PDB entry 8QV3 | electron microscopy, 8.20 A resolution (very low resolution: no residue pairs are listed; an interface is given only as per-side residue counts) | chains d and Ad of the 12 polymer chains in the assembly

[Chain d]
Molecule: Tubulin gamma chain
Organism: Saccharomyces cerevisiae
UniProtKB: A0A8H4BZN3 (A0A8H4BZN3_YEASX); residue numbers follow UniProt; this construct covers 1-473
Chain sequence (473 residues; numbered 1 to 473; the number before each row is that of its first residue):
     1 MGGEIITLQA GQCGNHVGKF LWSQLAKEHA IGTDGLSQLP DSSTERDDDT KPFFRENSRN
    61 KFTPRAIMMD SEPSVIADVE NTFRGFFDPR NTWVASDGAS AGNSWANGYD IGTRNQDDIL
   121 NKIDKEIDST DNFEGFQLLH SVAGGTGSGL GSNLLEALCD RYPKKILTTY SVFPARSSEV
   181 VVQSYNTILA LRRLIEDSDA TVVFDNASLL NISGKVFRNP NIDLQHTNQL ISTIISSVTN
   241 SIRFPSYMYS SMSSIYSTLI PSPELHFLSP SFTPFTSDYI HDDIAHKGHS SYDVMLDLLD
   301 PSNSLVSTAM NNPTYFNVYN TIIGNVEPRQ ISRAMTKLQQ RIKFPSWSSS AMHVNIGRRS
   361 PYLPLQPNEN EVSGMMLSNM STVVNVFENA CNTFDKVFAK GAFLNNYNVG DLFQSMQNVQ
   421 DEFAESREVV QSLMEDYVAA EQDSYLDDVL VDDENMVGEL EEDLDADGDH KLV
Disordered / not traced: 454-473
Ligand contacts: GTP (guanosine-5'-triphosphate): Gly11, Gln12, Cys13, His16, Asp70, Ser71, Glu72, Asn103, Ser141, Ala143, Gly144, Thr146, Gly147, Pro174, Gln183, Asn206, Leu224, Thr227, Asn228
What the authors report for this chain:
  - mutagenesis - D421R/E425R/E428R: decreased growth in response to 36  degC

[Chain Ad]
Molecule: Tubulin alpha-1 chain
Organism: Saccharomyces cerevisiae
UniProtKB: P09733 (TBA1_YEAST); residues 1-447 here = UniProt positions 1-447
Chain sequence (447 residues; each row starts with the number of its first residue):
     1 MREVISINVG QAGCQIGNAC WELYSLEHGI KPDGHLEDGL SKPKGGEEGF STFFHETGYG
    61 KFVPRAIYVD LEPNVIDEVR NGPYKDLFHP EQLISGKEDA ANNYARGHYT VGREILGDVL
   121 DRIRKLADQC DGLQGFLFTH SLGGGTGSGL GSLLLEELSA EYGKKSKLEF AVYPAPQVST
   181 SVVEPYNTVL TTHTTLEHAD CTFMVDNEAI YDMCKRNLDI PRPSFANLNN LIAQVVSSVT
   241 ASLRFDGSLN VDLNEFQTNL VPYPRIHFPL VSYSPVLSKS KAFHESNSVS EITNACFEPG
   301 NQMVKCDPRD GKYMATCLLY RGDVVTRDVQ RAVEQVKNKK TVQLVDWCPT GFKIGICYEP
   361 PTATPNSQLA TVDRAVCMLS NTTSIAEAWK RIDRKFDLMY AKRAFVHWYV GEGMEEGEFT
   421 EAREDLAALE RDYIEVGADS YAEEEEF
Disordered / not traced: 441-447
Swiss-Prot annotation at these positions:
  - active site: Glu255
  - binding site (GTP): Gln11, Glu72, Ser141, Gly145, Thr146, Thr180, Asn207, Asn229
  - binding site (Mg(2+)): Glu72
  - mutagenesis: Asp252 (D252A: Poisonous alpha-tubulins that cause lethality. Microtubules do not depolymerize), Glu255 (E255A: Poisonous alpha-tubulins that cause lethality. Microtubules do not depolymerize)

[How chain d and chain Ad interact]
At this resolution (8 A) residue pairs are not listed: 19 residues of chain d and 18 of chain Ad lie at the interface.

[Overview]
Chain d and chain Ad form an interface of 19 and 18 residues respectively. Ligands of chain d: GTP. UniProt
lists active-site residue Glu255(Ad), 8 GTP-binding residues, Mg2+-binding residue Glu72(Ad) and 2 mutagenesis
sites on chain Ad. The paper reports that D421R/E425R/E428R of chain d reduce growth in response to 36  degC.
Here chain d is Tubulin gamma chain and chain Ad is Tubulin alpha-1 chain, both from Saccharomyces cerevisiae.
Entry 8QV3 (Structure of the y-Tubulin Small Complex (yTuSC) as part of the native y-Tubulin Ring Complex
(yTuRC) ...) was determined by electron microscopy (same publication as 8QV0, 8QV2 and 8QRY).
